PDB entry 1HY2 | X-ray diffraction, 2.00 A resolution | chains A and C of the 8 polymer chains in the assembly

== Chain A (and C) ==
Molecule: Streptavidin
Organism: Streptomyces avidinii
Notes: chain C of this document is another copy of the same molecule, construct and numbering; everything in this record applies to it too
Reference sequence: P22629 (SAV_STRAV); residues 11-139 here correspond to UniProt positions 1-129 (UniProt number = residue number - 10)
Sequence (129 residues; numbered 11 to 139; the number before each row is that of its first residue):
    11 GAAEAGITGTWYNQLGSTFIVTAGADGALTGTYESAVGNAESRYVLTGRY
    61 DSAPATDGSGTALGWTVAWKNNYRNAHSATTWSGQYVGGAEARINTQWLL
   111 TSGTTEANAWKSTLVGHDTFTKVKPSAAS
Unresolved in the structure: 11-12, 136-139

== Interface between chain A and chain C ==
Pairs across the interface (6):
  Gln107(A) with Val125(C); Gly126(C)
  Val125(A) with Gln107(C)
  Gly126(A) with Gln107(C)
  His127(A) with Gln107(C); His127(C)

== Summary ==
The chain A/chain C interface involves 4 residues from each chain.
Both chains are Streptavidin (Streptomyces avidinii). Entry 1HY2 (Miniprotein mp-1 complex with streptavidin)
was determined by X-ray diffraction.
